PDB entry 7XYB | electron microscopy, 3.70 A resolution | chains D and E of the 9 polymer chains in the assembly

Chain D:
Molecule: DNA-directed RNA polymerase subunit beta'
Source organism: Pseudomonas aeruginosa
Notes: EC 2.7.7.6
Reference sequence: Q9HWC9 (RPOC_PSEAE); numbering as in UniProt (aligned over 1-1399)
Amino-acid sequence (1399 residues; numbered 1 to 1399; the number before each row is that of its first residue):
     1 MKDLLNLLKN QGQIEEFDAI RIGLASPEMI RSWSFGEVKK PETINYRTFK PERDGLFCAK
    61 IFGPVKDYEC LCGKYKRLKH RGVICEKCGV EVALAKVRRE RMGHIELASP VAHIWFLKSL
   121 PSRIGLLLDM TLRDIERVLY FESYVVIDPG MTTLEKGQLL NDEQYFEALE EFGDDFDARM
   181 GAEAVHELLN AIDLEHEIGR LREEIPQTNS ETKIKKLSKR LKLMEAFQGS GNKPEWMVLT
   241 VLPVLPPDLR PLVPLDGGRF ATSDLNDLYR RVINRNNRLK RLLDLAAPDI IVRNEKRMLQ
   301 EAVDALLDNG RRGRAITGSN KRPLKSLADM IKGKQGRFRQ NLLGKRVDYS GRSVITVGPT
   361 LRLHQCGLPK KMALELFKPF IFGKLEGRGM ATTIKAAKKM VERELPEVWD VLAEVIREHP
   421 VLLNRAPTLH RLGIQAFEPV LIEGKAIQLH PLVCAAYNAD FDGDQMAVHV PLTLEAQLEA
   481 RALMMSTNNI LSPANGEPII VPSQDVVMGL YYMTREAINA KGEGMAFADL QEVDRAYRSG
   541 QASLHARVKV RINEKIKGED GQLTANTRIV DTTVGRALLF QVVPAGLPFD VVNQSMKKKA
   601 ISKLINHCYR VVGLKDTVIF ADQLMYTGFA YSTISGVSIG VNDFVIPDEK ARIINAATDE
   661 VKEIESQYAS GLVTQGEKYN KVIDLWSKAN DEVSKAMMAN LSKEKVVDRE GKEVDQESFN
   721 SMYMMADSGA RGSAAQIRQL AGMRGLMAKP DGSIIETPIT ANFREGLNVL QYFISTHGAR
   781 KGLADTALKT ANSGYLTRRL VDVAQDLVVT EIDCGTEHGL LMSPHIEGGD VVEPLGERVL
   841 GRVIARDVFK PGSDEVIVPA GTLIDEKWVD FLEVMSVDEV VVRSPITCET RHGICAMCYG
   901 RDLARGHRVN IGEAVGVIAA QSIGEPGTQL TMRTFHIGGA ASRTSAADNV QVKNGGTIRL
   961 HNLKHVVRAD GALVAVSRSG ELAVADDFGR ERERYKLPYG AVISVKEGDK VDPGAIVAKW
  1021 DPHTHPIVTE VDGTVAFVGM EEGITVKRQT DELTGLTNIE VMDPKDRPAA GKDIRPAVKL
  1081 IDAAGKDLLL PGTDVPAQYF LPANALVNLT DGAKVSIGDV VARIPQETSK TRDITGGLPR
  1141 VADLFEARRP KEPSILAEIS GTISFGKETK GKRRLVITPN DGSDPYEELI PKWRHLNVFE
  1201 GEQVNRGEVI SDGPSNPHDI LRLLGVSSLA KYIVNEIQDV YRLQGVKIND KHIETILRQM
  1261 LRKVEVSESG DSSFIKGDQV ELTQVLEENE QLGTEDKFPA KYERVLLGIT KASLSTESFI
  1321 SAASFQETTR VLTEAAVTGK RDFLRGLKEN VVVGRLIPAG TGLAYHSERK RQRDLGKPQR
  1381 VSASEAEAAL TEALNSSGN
Disordered / not traced: 1-15, 932-946, 1127-1134, 1377-1399
Cystine bridges: C888-C895
Ion coordination: Mg2+: D460, D462, D464 (shared with 1 residue of chain R)
Swiss-Prot annotation at these positions:
  - binding site (Zn(2+)): C70, C72, C85, C88, C814, C888, C895, C898
  - binding site (Mg(2+)): D460, D462, D464

Chain E:
Molecule: DNA-directed RNA polymerase subunit omega
Source organism: Pseudomonas aeruginosa
Notes: EC 2.7.7.6
Reference sequence: Q9HTM1 (RPOZ_PSEAE); residue numbers follow UniProt; this construct covers 1-88
Amino-acid sequence (88 residues; row label = number of the first residue in the row):
     1 MARVTVEDCL DNVDNRFELV MLATKRARQL ATGGKEPKVA WENDKPTVVA LREIASGLVD
    61 ENVVQQEDIV EDEPLFAAFD DEANTEAL
Disordered / not traced: 1, 69-88

Chain D / chain E interface:
Residue-residue contacts (29):
  E414(D) - K45(E)
  V415(D) - K45(E)  hydrogen bond (backbone-side chain)
  E418(D) - K45(E)
  E418(D) - V48(E)
  H419(D) - K45(E)
  L474(D) - A27(E)  hydrophobic
  E475(D) - T24(E)
  E475(D) - R28(E)  salt bridge
  L478(D) - V20(E)  hydrophobic
  L478(D) - A23(E)  hydrophobic
  L478(D) - T24(E)
  L478(D) - T47(E)
  L478(D) - L51(E)  hydrophobic
  R481(D) - V48(E)
  R481(D) - L51(E)
  A482(D) - R16(E)  hydrogen bond (backbone-side chain)
  L483(D) - F17(E)  hydrophobic
  N488(D) - R16(E)
  L614(D) - E7(E)
  K615(D) - E7(E)
  K615(D) - D8(E)
  R905(D) - R16(E)
  H907(D) - D11(E)
  N910(D) - D14(E)
  N910(D) - N15(E)  hydrogen bond (side chain-backbone)
  I911(D) - F17(E)
  G912(D) - F17(E)
  G1360(D) - F17(E)
  T1361(D) - M21(E)
Interface residues without a listed pair, chain D (25 interface residues in all): I416, R417, Q477, E479, E913
Interface residues without a listed pair, chain E (22 interface residues in all): V4, V6, L19, K25, D44

Overview:
25 residues of chain D face 22 of chain E across their interface, with 3 hydrogen bonds and 1 salt bridge.
Polar pairs include E475(D)-R28(E), V415(D)-K45(E) and A482(D)-R16(E). Curated annotation (UniProt) lists 8
Zn2+-binding residues and 3 Mg2+-binding residues on chain D.
Here chain D is DNA-directed RNA polymerase subunit beta' and chain E is DNA-directed RNA polymerase subunit
omega, both from Pseudomonas aeruginosa. Entry 7XYB (The cryo-EM structure of an AlpA-loaded complex) was
determined by electron microscopy (same publication as 7XYA).
